4LVI - chains A and B of the 3 polymer chains in the assembly; structure by X-ray diffraction, 1.90 A resolution.

== Chain A ==
Name: Plasmid recombination enzyme
Organism: Streptococcus agalactiae
Notes: fragment: Relaxase Domain of MobM protein
UniProt: P13925 (PRE_STRAG); residue numbers follow UniProt; this construct covers 2-199
Sequence (198 residues; numbered 2 to 199; the number before each row is that of its first residue):
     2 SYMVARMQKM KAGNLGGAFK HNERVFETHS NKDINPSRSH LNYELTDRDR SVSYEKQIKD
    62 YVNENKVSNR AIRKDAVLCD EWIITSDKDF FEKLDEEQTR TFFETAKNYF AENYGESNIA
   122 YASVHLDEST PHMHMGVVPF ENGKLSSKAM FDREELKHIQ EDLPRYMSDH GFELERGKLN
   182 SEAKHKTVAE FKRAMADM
Not modelled in the structure: 27-30, 196-199
Bound ions: Mn2+: His126, Glu129, His133, His135 (shared with 1 residue of chain C)
Curated features (UniProtKB/Swiss-Prot):
  - binding site (DNA): Tyr44, Tyr115
From the paper describing this entry:
  - Mn2+ coordination: His126, Glu129, His133, His135
  - catalytic residues: Glu129
  - contacts within the chain: His22-Asn23 (hydrogen bond)
  - binding site for ATAAAGTATAGTGTG oligonucleotide: Glu129
  - catalytic residues: Arg25 (proposed by the authors, not directly observed)
  - mutagenesis - H22A, H22Y, R25A: abolished catalytic activity
  - mutagenesis - Y44F: unchanged catalytic activity
  - mutagenesis - E129A, E129Q: decreased catalytic activity (relaxation activity)

== Chain B ==
Molecule: ACTTTAT oligonucleotide
Notes: fragment: oligonucleotide_1 mimicking pMV158 oriT DNA hairpin
Sequence (7 nucleotides; numbered 1 to 7; the number before each row is that of its first residue):
     1 ACTTTAT

== Chain A / chain B interface ==
Residue-residue contacts (11):
  Arg71(A) with DA6(B), phosphate contact; DT7(B), sugar contact
  Ala72(A) with DA6(B), phosphate contact; DT7(B), hydrogen bond to the phosphate
  Arg74(A) with DT4(B), hydrogen bond to the base; DT5(B), phosphate contact; DA6(B), phosphate contact
  Lys75(A) with DT5(B), phosphate contact; DA6(B), salt bridge to the phosphate
  Asp76(A) with DT5(B), sugar contact
  Lys149(A) with DA1(B), base contact
Interface residues without a listed pair, chain A (8 interface residues in all): Asn70, Ile73

== In short ==
8 residues of chain A and 5 residues of chain B are in contact; the contacts include 2 hydrogen bonds and 1
salt bridge. Among the polar pairs are Arg74(A)-DT4(B), Ala72(A)-DT7(B) and Lys75(A)-DA6(B). The paper reports
catalytic residues Glu129(A) and Arg25(A); H22A, H22Y and R25A of chain A abolish catalytic activity; 6
substitutions were tested in all.
Chain A is Plasmid recombination enzyme (Streptococcus agalactiae) and chain B is ACTTTAT oligonucleotide; the
structure, MobM Relaxase Domain (MOBV; Mob_Pre) bound to plasmid pMV158 oriT DNA (22nt). Mn-bound crystal
structure at ..., was determined by X-ray diffraction, deposited together with 5N2Q, 4LVJ, 4LVK, 4LVL and
4LVM.
